PDB entry 2GCT | X-ray diffraction, 1.80 A resolution | chains A and B of the 4 polymer chains in the assembly

# Chain A
Name: Gamma-chymotrypsin A
From: Bos taurus
Notes: EC 3.4.21.1
UniProt: P00766 (CTRA_BOVIN); residue numbers follow UniProt; this construct covers 1-13
Chain sequence (13 residues; numbered 1 to 13; the number before each row is that of its first residue):
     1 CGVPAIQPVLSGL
Unresolved in the structure: 12-13

# Chain B
Name: Gamma-chymotrypsin A
From: Bos taurus
Notes: EC 3.4.21.1
UniProt: P00766 (CTRA_BOVIN); numbering as in UniProt (aligned over 16-146)
Chain sequence (131 residues; each row starts with the number of its first residue):
    16 IVNGEEAVPGSWPWQVSLQDKTGFHFCGGSLINENWVVTAAHCGVTTSDV
    66 VVAGEFDQGSSSEKIQKLKIAKVFKNSKYNSLTINNDITLLKLSTAASFS
   116 QTVSAVCLPSASDDFAAGTTCVTTGWGLTRY
Swiss-Prot annotation at these positions:
  - active site (Charge relay system): His-57, Asp-102
Cystine bridges: Cys-42/Cys-58

# Interface between chain A and chain B
Residue-residue contacts - 22 pairs, chain A then chain B:
  Cys-1(A) with Ala-120(B); Val-121(B); Cys-122(B), disulfide
  Gly-2(A) with Trp-29(B); Ala-120(B), hydrogen bond (backbone-backbone); Cys-122(B), hydrogen bond (backbone-side chain)
  Pro-4(A) with Ser-26(B); Pro-28(B); Trp-29(B), hydrophobic
  Ala-5(A) with Gln-116(B)
  Ile-6(A) with Val-23(B), hydrophobic; Pro-24(B); Ser-26(B); Gln-116(B); Thr-117(B)
  Gln-7(A) with Ser-26(B)
  Pro-8(A) with Ser-26(B); Trp-27(B), hydrophobic
  Val-9(A) with Glu-20(B); Val-23(B), hydrophobic
  Leu-10(A) with Glu-20(B); Val-137(B), hydrophobic
Interface residues without a listed pair, chain A (10 interface residues in all): Val-3
Interface residues without a listed pair, chain B (14 interface residues in all): Gly-25
Inter-chain disulfides: Cys-1(A)/Cys-122(B)

# Overview
The interface between chain A and chain B involves 10 residues on one side and 14 on the other; the contacts
include 1 disulfide bond and 2 hydrogen bonds. Polar pairs include Gly-2(A)/Cys-122(B) and
Gly-2(A)/Ala-120(B). From UniProt: active-site residues His-57(B) and Asp-102(B) on chain B.
Chain A is Gamma-chymotrypsin A and chain B is Gamma-chymotrypsin A, both from Bos taurus; the structure,
Structure of gamma-chymotrypsin in the range ph 2.0 to ph 10.5 suggests that gamma-chymotrypsin is a ..., was
determined by X-ray diffraction together with 3GCT from the same study.
